7SMK - chains A and B of the 3 polymer chains in the assembly; structure by electron microscopy, 1.98 A resolution.

== Chain A ==
Protein: Ribulose bisphosphate carboxylase large chain
From: Halothiobacillus neapolitanus (strain ATCC 23641 / c2)
Notes: EC 4.1.1.39
Reference sequence: O85040 (RBL1_HALNC); residue numbers follow UniProt; this construct covers 2-473
Sequence (482 residues; each row starts with the number of its first residue; numbering starts at 0):
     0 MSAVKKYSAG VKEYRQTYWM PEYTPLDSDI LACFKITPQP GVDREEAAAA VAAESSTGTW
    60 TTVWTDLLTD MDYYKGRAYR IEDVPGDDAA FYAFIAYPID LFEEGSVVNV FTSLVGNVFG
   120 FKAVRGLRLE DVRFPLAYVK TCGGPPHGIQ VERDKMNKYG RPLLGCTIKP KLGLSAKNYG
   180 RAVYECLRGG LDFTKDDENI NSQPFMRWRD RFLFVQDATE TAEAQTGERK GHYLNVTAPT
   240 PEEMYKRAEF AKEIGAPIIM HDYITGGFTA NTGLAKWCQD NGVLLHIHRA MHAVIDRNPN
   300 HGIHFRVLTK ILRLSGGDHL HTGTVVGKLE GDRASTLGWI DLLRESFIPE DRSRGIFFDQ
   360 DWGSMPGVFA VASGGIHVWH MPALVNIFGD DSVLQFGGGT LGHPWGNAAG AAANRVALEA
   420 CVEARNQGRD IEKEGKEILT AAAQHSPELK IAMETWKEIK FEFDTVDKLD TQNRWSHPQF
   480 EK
Not modelled in the structure: 0-2, 458-481
Construct notes: initiating methionine (0); expression tag (1, 474-481)
Curated features (UniProtKB/Swiss-Prot):
  - active site (Proton acceptor): K168, H287
  - binding site (substrate): N116, T166, K170, R288, H320, S372
  - binding site (Mg(2+)): K194, D196, E197
  - site: K327 (Transition state stabilizer)
  - modified residue: K194 (N6-carboxylysine)
Reported in the primary citation:
  - conformationally variable residues (loop rearrangement): P37 to D42, G115 to G125
  - specificity-determining residues: Y72 (by similarity / conservation)

== Chain B ==
Protein: Ribulose bisphosphate carboxylase small chain
From: Halothiobacillus neapolitanus (strain ATCC 23641 / c2)
Notes: EC 4.1.1.39
Reference sequence: P45686 (RBS_HALNC); residues 1-110 here = UniProt positions 1-110
Sequence (110 residues; row label = number of the first residue in the row):
     1 MAEMQDYKQS LKYETFSYLP PMNAERIRAQ IKYAIAQGWS PGIEHVEVKN SMNQYWYMWK
    61 LPFFGEQNVD NVLAEIEACR SAYPTHQVKL VAYDNYAQSL GLAFVVYRGN
Not modelled in the structure: 1-3
Reported in the primary citation:
  - conformationally variable residues (side-chain flip): Y96

== Chain A / chain B interface ==
Contacting residue pairs - 17 pairs, chain A then chain B:
  K4(A) with F64(B); G65(B)
  K5(A) with F64(B); G65(B)
  Y6(A) with L61(B), hydrophobic
  W63(A) with L61(B); F64(B), hydrophobic
  L66(A) with F64(B), hydrophobic; N95(B)
  L67(A) with F64(B), hydrophobic; Y93(B), hydrophobic; N95(B); Q98(B)
  T68(A) with N95(B), hydrogen bond (backbone-side chain); Q98(B), hydrogen bond
  D69(A) with N95(B); Y96(B)
Also at the interface, not in a pair above, chain B (9 interface residues in all): M58, P62

== Overview ==
8 residues of chain A and 9 residues of chain B are in contact; the contacts include 2 hydrogen bonds. Polar
pairs include T68(A)-N95(B) and T68(A)-Q98(B). From UniProt: active-site residues K168(A) and H287(A), 6
substrate-binding residues and 3 Mg2+-binding residues on chain A. From the paper: the specificity determinant
Y72(A); conformational variability at P37(A), G115(A) and Y96(B).
Here chain A is Ribulose bisphosphate carboxylase large chain and chain B is Ribulose bisphosphate carboxylase
small chain, both from Halothiobacillus neapolitanus (strain ATCC 23641 / c2). Entry 7SMK (H. neapolitanus
carboxysomal rubisco/CsoSCA-peptide (1-50)complex) was determined by electron microscopy, deposited together
with 7SNV.
